PDB entry 2PUF | X-ray diffraction, 3.00 A resolution | chains B and A

[Chain B]
Molecule: 17-nt DNA strand
Sequence (17 nucleotides; numbered 699 to 715; the number before each row is that of its first residue):
   699 TACGCAAACGTTTGCGT

[Chain A]
Name: Protein (purine repressor)
Source organism: Escherichia coli
UniProt: P0ACP7 (PURR_ECOLI); residues 2-341 here correspond to UniProt positions 1-340 (UniProt number = residue number - 1)
Sequence (340 residues; row label = number of the first residue in the row):
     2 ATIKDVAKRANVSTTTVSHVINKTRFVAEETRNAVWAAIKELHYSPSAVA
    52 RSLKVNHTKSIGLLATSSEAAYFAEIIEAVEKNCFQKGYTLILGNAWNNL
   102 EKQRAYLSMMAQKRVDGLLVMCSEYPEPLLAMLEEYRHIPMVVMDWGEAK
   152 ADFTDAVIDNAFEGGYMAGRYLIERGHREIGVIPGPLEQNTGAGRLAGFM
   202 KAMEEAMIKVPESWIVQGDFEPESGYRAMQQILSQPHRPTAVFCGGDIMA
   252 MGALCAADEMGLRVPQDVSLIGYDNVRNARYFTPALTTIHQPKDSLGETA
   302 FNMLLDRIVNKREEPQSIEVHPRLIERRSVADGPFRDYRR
Unresolved in the structure: 2, 341
Sequence notes: engineered mutation Gln190 (Arg189 in P0ACP7)
Small-molecule neighbours: guanine (GUN): Ala71, Tyr73, Phe74, Ser124, Gln190, Thr192, Arg196, Phe221, Asp275

[How chain B and chain A interact]
Contacting residue pairs (17; chain B residue first):
  DA700(B) with Phe27(A), phosphate contact; Ala29(A), phosphate contact
  DC701(B) with Thr17(A), sugar contact; Arg26(A), base contact; Val28(A), phosphate contact; Ala29(A), hydrogen bond to the phosphate; Thr32(A), hydrogen bond to the phosphate
  DG702(B) with Val13(A), phosphate contact; Ser14(A), hydrogen bond to the phosphate; Thr17(A), hydrogen bond to the phosphate; Arg26(A), hydrogen bond to the base
  DC703(B) with Thr16(A), hydrogen bond to the base
  DA704(B) with Thr16(A), hydrogen bond to the base
  DA706(B) with Lys55(A), hydrogen bond to the base
  DC707(B) with Leu54(A), base contact; Lys55(A), base contact
  DG708(B) with Leu54(A), sugar contact
Interface residues without a listed pair, chain B (9 interface residues in all): DT709
Interface residues without a listed pair, chain A (13 interface residues in all): Asn12, Arg115

[In short]
9 residues of chain B and 13 residues of chain A are in contact, with 8 hydrogen bonds. Polar pairs include
DG702(B)-Arg26(A), DC703(B)-Thr16(A) and DA704(B)-Thr16(A). Bound to chain A: guanine.
Chain B is a 17-nt DNA strand and chain A is Protein (purine repressor) (Escherichia coli); the structure,
Crystal structure of the laci family member, purr, bound to DNA: minor groove binding by alpha ..., was
determined by X-ray diffraction, deposited together with 2PUE and 2PUG.
